Entry 1P84 (X-ray diffraction, 2.50 A resolution); this record covers chains C and D of the 9 polymer chains in the assembly.

Chain C:
Protein: cytochrome b
From: Saccharomyces cerevisiae
Notes: EC 1.10.2.2
Reference sequence: P00163 (CYB_YEAST); residue numbers follow UniProt; this construct covers 1-385
Amino-acid sequence (385 residues; each row starts with the number of its first residue):
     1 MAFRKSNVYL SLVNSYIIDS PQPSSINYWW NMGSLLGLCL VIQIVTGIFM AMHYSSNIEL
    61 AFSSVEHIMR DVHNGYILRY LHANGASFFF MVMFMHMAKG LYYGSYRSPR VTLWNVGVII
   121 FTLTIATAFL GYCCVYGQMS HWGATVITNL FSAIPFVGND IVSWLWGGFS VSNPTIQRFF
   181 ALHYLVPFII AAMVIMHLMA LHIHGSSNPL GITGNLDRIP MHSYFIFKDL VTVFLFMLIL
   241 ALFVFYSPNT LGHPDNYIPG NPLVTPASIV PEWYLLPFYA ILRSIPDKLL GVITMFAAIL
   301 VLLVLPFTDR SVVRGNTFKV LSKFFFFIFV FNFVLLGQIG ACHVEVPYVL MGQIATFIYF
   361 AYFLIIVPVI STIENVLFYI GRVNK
Construct notes: conflict Thr122 (Ile in P00163)
Curated features (UniProtKB/Swiss-Prot):
  - binding site (a ubiquinone): Tyr16, His202
  - binding site (heme b): His82, His96, His183, His197
  - natural variant: Thr122 (I122T: In strain: ATCC 44821 / 777-3A; this construct carries the variant), Ile269 (I269ID: In strain: D273-10B/A21)
  - mutagenesis: Gly131 (G131S: In W7: Causes respiratory deficiency)
Bound ions: heme c Fe site 1: His82, His183; heme c Fe site 2: His96, His197
Residues lining bound ligands:
  - 1,2-Distearoyl-sn-glycerophosphoethanolamine (3PE), molecule 1: Phe3, Asn7, Tyr9, Leu10, Val13, Thr112, Asn115, Val116, Ile119, Ala192, Met193, Ile195, Met196, Met199
  - 1,2-Distearoyl-sn-glycerophosphoethanolamine (3PE), molecule 2: Trp29, Phe94, Met95, Met97, Ala98, Lys99, Leu101, Tyr102, Tyr103, Phe121, Phe278, Leu302, Thr317, Phe326, Phe327, Phe329, Val330, Phe331, Phe333, Val334, Tyr359
  - 1,2-diacyl-glycerol-3-sn-phosphate (3PH), molecule 1: Ser34, Gly37, Leu38, Val41, His222, Ile226, Phe227, Leu230, Val233, Phe234
  - 1,2-diacyl-glycerol-3-sn-phosphate (3PH), molecule 2: Ile42, Val45, Ile77, Leu81, Met237, Leu240, Ala241, Phe245
  - DBT (5-heptyl-6-hydroxy-1,3-benzothiazole-4,7-dione): Ile125, Met139, Trp142, Gly143, Val146, Ile147, Ile269, Pro271, Leu275, Phe278, Tyr279, Leu282, Met295, Ile299
  - heme c (HEC), molecule 1: Trp29, Trp30, Asn31, Met32, Gly33, Ser34, Leu36, Gly37, Phe89, Met93, His96, Met97, Lys99, Ser105, Tyr106, Leu113, Trp114, Gly117, Val118, Ile120, Phe121, Ile190, Val194, His197, Leu198, Leu201, Ser206, Ser207
  - heme c (HEC), molecule 2: Leu40, Gln43, Ile44, Gly47, Ile48, Met50, Ala51, Tyr54, Val65, Arg79, His82, Ala83, Ala86, Phe89, Thr127, Ala128, Gly131, Tyr132, Cys134, Val135, Phe180, His183, Tyr184, Pro187, Tyr274
  - 1,2-diacyl-sn-glycero-3-phosphocholine (PC1): Met91, Phe94, Thr250, Leu251, Gly252, His253, Ser268, Val270, Trp273, Leu276, Pro277, Phe333, Val334, Gly337, Gln338, Ala341
  - UQ6 (5-(3,7,11,15,19,23-hexamethyl-tetracosa-2,6,10,14,18,22-hexaenyl)-2,3-dimethoxy-6-methyl-benzene-1,4-diol): Tyr16, Gln22, Ile26, Trp30, Gly33, Ser34, Gly37, Leu40, Val41, Ile44, Val45, Ile48, Phe49, Met52, Leu182, Leu185, Phe188, Leu198, Leu201, Ser206, Met221, Asp229
Reported in the primary citation:
  - binding site for DBT: Met139, Trp142, Gly143, Val146, Ile147, Ile269, Pro271, Glu272, Leu275, Phe278, Tyr279, Met295, Ile299
  - conformationally variable residues (loop rearrangement, side-chain flip): Phe129, Tyr132, His253, Ala267 to Val270, Glu272
  - binding site for heme c: Arg79, Glu272
  - contacts within the chain: His253-Glu272 (hydrogen bond), Glu272-Tyr274 (hydrogen bond)
  - binding site for 1,2-diacyl-sn-glycero-3-phosphocholine: Ser268, Trp273
  - catalytic residues: Glu272, Tyr279 (proposed by the authors, not directly observed)

Chain D:
Protein: Cytochrome c1, heme protein
From: Saccharomyces cerevisiae
Notes: EC 1.10.2.2
Reference sequence: P07143 (CY1_YEAST); residue numbers follow UniProt; this construct covers 62-307
Amino-acid sequence (246 residues; row label = number of the first residue in the row):
    62 MTAAEHGLHA PAYAWSHNGP FETFDHASIR RGYQVYREVC AACHSLDRVA WRTLVGVSHT
   122 NEEVRNMAEE FEYDDEPDEQ GNPKKRPGKL SDYIPGPYPN EQAARAANQG ALPPDLSLIV
   182 KARHGGCDYI FSLLTGYPDE PPAGVALPPG SNYNPYFPGG SIAMARVLFD DMVEYEDGTP
   242 ATTSQMAKDV TTFLNWCAEP EHDERKRLGL KTVIILSSLY LLSIWVKKFK WAGIKTRKFV
   302 FNPPKP
Curated features (UniProtKB/Swiss-Prot):
  - binding site (heme c): Cys101, Cys104, His105, Met225
  - mutagenesis: Arg166 (R166G: Abolishes catalytic activity), Lys272 (K272A: Loss of RIP1 from the bc1 complex), Lys288 (K288L: Loss of CYT1 and COB from the bc1 complex; when associated with L-289 and L-296), Lys289 (K289L: Loss of CYT1 and COB from the bc1 complex; when associated with L-288 and L-296), Lys296 (K296L: Loss of CYT1 and COB from the bc1 complex; when associated with L-288 and L-289)
Covalently attached groups: heme c (HEC) linked to Cys101, Cys104
Bound ions: heme c Fe: His105, Met225
Residues lining bound ligands:
  - 1,2-diacyl-glycerol-3-sn-phosphate (3PH): Leu269, Lys272, Thr273, Ile276, Leu277
  - heme c (HEC): Val100, Ala103, His105, Asn169, Ala172, Leu173, Pro174, Pro175, Leu177, Ile180, Arg184, Tyr190, Ile191, Leu194, Leu195, Phe218, Ile223, Ala224, Met225, Val228, Leu229, Val251, Leu255
Reported in the primary citation:
  - binding site for 1,2-diacyl-sn-glycero-3-phosphocholine: His185

Chain C / chain D interface:
Contacting residue pairs (61):
  Tyr28(C) - Lys288(D)
  Phe62(C) - Arg109(D)
  Phe62(C) - Leu179(D)  hydrophobic
  Ser63(C) - Arg109(D)  hydrogen bond
  Glu66(C) - Arg109(D)
  Glu66(C) - Leu179(D)
  Met69(C) - Lys182(D)
  Arg70(C) - Arg109(D)
  Arg70(C) - Ser178(D)
  Arg70(C) - Leu179(D)
  Arg70(C) - Cys258(D)  hydrogen bond (side chain-backbone)
  Asp71(C) - Arg113(D)  salt bridge
  Tyr76(C) - Glu262(D)
  Tyr76(C) - Arg266(D)
  Tyr76(C) - Leu269(D)
  Tyr80(C) - Lys182(D)  hydrogen bond
  Asp217(C) - Arg298(D)  salt bridge
  Ile219(C) - Trp292(D)  hydrophobic
  Ser223(C) - Lys291(D)
  Tyr224(C) - Lys291(D)
  Tyr224(C) - Trp292(D)  hydrogen bond (backbone-side chain)
  Tyr224(C) - Ile295(D)  hydrophobic
  Phe225(C) - Trp292(D)  hydrophobic
  Phe227(C) - Val287(D)  hydrophobic
  Phe227(C) - Lys291(D)
  Lys228(C) - Lys288(D)
  Val231(C) - Tyr281(D)
  Val231(C) - Ser284(D)
  Val231(C) - Lys288(D)
  Phe234(C) - Leu280(D)  hydrophobic
  Phe234(C) - Tyr281(D)  hydrophobic
  Phe234(C) - Ser284(D)
  Leu235(C) - Tyr281(D)  hydrophobic
  Met237(C) - Leu277(D)
  Leu238(C) - Ser278(D)
  Ala241(C) - Thr273(D)
  Ala241(C) - Leu277(D)  hydrophobic
  Leu242(C) - Val274(D)  hydrophobic
  Val244(C) - Arg266(D)
  Phe245(C) - Arg266(D)  hydrogen bond (backbone-side chain)
  Phe245(C) - Leu269(D)  hydrophobic
  Phe245(C) - Gly270(D)
  Phe245(C) - Thr273(D)
  Tyr246(C) - Pro81(D)
  Tyr246(C) - Lys267(D)
  Tyr246(C) - Gly270(D)
  Tyr246(C) - Leu271(D)  hydrogen bond (side chain-backbone)
  Tyr246(C) - Val274(D)  hydrophobic
  Asn249(C) - Lys182(D)
  Pro254(C) - Lys182(D)
  Pro254(C) - Ala183(D)
  Pro254(C) - Arg184(D)
  Pro254(C) - His185(D)
  Tyr257(C) - Leu179(D)
  Tyr257(C) - Lys182(D)  hydrogen bond
  Tyr257(C) - Ala183(D)  hydrophobic
  Ile258(C) - Ala183(D)  hydrophobic
  Ile258(C) - Arg184(D)
  His343(C) - Met62(D)
  His343(C) - His67(D)
  Glu345(C) - Met62(D)  hydrogen bond (side chain-backbone)
Interface residues without a listed pair, chain C (37 interface residues in all): Ser24, Ile77, Leu230, Pro248, Pro259
Interface residues without a listed pair, chain D (38 interface residues in all): Val110, Tyr154, Ala259, Glu260, Pro261, Glu265, Ile285

In short:
37 residues of chain C face 38 of chain D across their interface, with 8 hydrogen bonds and 2 salt bridges.
Polar contacts include Asp71(C)-Arg113(D), Asp217(C)-Arg298(D) and Ser63(C)-Arg109(D). The paper reports
catalytic residues Glu272(C) and Tyr279(C); a binding site for DBT at Met139(C), Trp142(C) and Gly143(C) among
others.
Chain C is cytochrome b and chain D is Cytochrome c1, heme protein, both from Saccharomyces cerevisiae; the
structure, HDBT inhibited Yeast Cytochrome bc1 Complex, was determined by X-ray diffraction.
